Entry 7XX5 (X-ray diffraction, 3.19 A resolution); this record covers chains P and S of the 21 polymer chains in the assembly.

Chain P:
Molecule: Histone H4
Organism: Homo sapiens
Reference sequence: P62805 (H4_HUMAN); residues 0-102 here correspond to UniProt positions 1-103 (UniProt number = residue number + 1)
Chain sequence (105 residues; numbered -2 to 102; the number before each row is that of its first residue; numbers below 1 keep their minus sign (Gly-2 is residue -2)):
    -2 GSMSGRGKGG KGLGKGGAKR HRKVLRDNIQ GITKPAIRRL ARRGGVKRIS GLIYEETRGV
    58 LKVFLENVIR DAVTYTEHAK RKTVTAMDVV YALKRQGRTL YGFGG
Unresolved in the structure: -2 to 22
Differences from the reference sequence: expression tag (-2 to -1)
Swiss-Prot annotation at these positions:
  - DNA-binding region: Lys16 to Lys20
  - modified residue: Ser1 (N-acetylserine), Arg3 (Asymmetric dimethylarginine), Lys5 (N6-(2-hydroxyisobutyryl)lysine), Lys8 (N6-(2-hydroxyisobutyryl)lysine), Lys12 (N6-(2-hydroxyisobutyryl)lysine), Lys16 (N6-(2-hydroxyisobutyryl)lysine), Lys20 (N6,N6,N6-trimethyllysine), Lys31 (N6-(2-hydroxyisobutyryl)lysine), Lys44 (N6-(2-hydroxyisobutyryl)lysine), Ser47 (Phosphoserine), Tyr51 (Phosphotyrosine), Lys59 (N6-(2-hydroxyisobutyryl)lysine), Lys77 (N6-(2-hydroxyisobutyryl)lysine), Lys79 (N6-(2-hydroxyisobutyryl)lysine), Thr80 (Phosphothreonine), Tyr88 (Phosphotyrosine), Lys91 (N6-(2-hydroxyisobutyryl)lysine)
  - cross-link (Glycyl lysine isopeptide (Lys-Gly)): Lys12 (interchain with G-Cter in SUMO2), Lys20 (interchain with G-Cter in SUMO2), Lys31 (interchain with G-Cter in SUMO2), Lys59 (interchain with G-Cter in SUMO2), Lys79 (interchain with G-Cter in SUMO2), Lys91 (interchain with G-Cter in SUMO2)

Chain S:
Molecule: 169-nt DNA strand
Organism: synthetic construct
Sequence (169 nucleotides; numbered -82 to 86; the number before each row is that of its first residue; numbers below 1 keep their minus sign (DG-82 is residue -82)):
   -82 GCTTTTTTTT TTCACAATCC CGGTGCCGAG GCCGCTCAAT TGGTCGTAGA CAGCTCTAGC
   -22 ACCGCTTAAA CGCACGTACG GAATCCGTAC GTGCGTTTAA GCGGTGCTAG AGCTGTCTAC
    38 GACCAATTGA GCGGCCTCGG CACCGGGATT GTGAAAAAAA AAAGCTGCA
Ion coordination: Ca2+ site 1: DG-52 (shared with 1 residue of chain T); Ca2+ site 2: DG51 (shared with 1 residue of chain T)

Chain P / chain S interface:
Contacting residue pairs - 13 pairs, chain P then chain S:
  Arg35(P) - DG8(S)  salt bridge to the phosphate
  Lys44(P) - DG8(S)  phosphate contact
  Arg45(P) - DC7(S)  sugar contact
  Arg45(P) - DG8(S)  phosphate contact
  Ile46(P) - DC7(S)  sugar contact
  Ile46(P) - DG8(S)  hydrogen bond to the phosphate
  Ser47(P) - DC7(S)  hydrogen bond to the phosphate
  Gly48(P) - DC7(S)  hydrogen bond to the phosphate
  Arg78(P) - DA28(S)  phosphate contact
  Lys79(P) - DG27(S)  salt bridge to the phosphate
  Lys79(P) - DA28(S)  hydrogen bond to the phosphate
  Thr80(P) - DG27(S)  sugar contact
  Thr80(P) - DA28(S)  hydrogen bond to the phosphate
Also at the interface, not in a pair above, chain P (10 interface residues in all): Tyr51
Also at the interface, not in a pair above, chain S (5 interface residues in all): DG29

Overview:
10 residues of chain P and 5 residues of chain S are in contact, with 5 hydrogen bonds and 2 salt bridges.
Polar contacts include Ile46(P)-DG8(S), Ser47(P)-DC7(S) and Gly48(P)-DC7(S). Curated annotation (UniProt)
lists a DNA-binding region on chain P.
Chain P is Histone H4 (Homo sapiens) and chain S is a 169-nt DNA strand (synthetic construct); the structure,
Crystal Structure of Nucleosome-H1.3 Linker Histone Assembly (sticky-169a DNA fragment), was determined by
X-ray diffraction.
